PDB entry 6UOD | X-ray diffraction, 2.40 A resolution | chains A and B

== Chain A (and B) ==
Protein: L-asparaginase 2
From: Escherichia coli
Notes: EC 3.5.1.1; chain B of this document is another copy of the same molecule, construct and numbering; everything in this record applies to it too
UniProt: A0A376KNM9 (A0A376KNM9_ECOLX); residues 1-326 here correspond to UniProt positions 34-359 (UniProt number = residue number + 33)
Amino-acid sequence (326 residues; each row starts with the number of its first residue):
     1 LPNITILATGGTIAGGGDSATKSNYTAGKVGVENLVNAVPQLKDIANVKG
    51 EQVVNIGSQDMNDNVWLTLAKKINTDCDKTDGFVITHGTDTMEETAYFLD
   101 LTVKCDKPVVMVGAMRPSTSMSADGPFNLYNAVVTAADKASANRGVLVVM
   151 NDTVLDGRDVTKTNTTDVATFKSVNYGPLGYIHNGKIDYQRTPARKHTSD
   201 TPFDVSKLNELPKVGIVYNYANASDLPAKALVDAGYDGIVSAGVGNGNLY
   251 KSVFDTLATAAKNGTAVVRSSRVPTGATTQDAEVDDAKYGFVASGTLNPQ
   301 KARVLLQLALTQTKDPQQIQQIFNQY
Not modelled in the structure: 17-31 (chain B: 16-32)
Disulfides: C77-C105

== Interface between chain A and chain B ==
Residue-residue contacts (99):
  Q59(A) - V244(B)
  Q59(A) - L249(B)
  Q59(A) - Y250(B)
  D60(A) - Y250(B)
  D60(A) - K251(B)  hydrogen bond (side chain-backbone)
  M61(A) - A221(B)
  M61(A) - N222(B)  hydrogen bond (backbone-backbone)
  M61(A) - Y250(B)
  N62(A) - N222(B)
  D63(A) - N222(B)  hydrogen bond (backbone-side chain)
  W66(A) - A221(B)  hydrophobic
  D90(A) - V244(B)
  D90(A) - G245(B)
  D90(A) - N248(B)
  D90(A) - R272(B)  hydrogen bond (backbone-side chain)
  E93(A) - R272(B)  salt bridge
  E94(A) - Y220(B)
  E94(A) - A221(B)  hydrogen bond (side chain-backbone)
  E94(A) - R272(B)  salt bridge
  K162(A) - G245(B)
  K162(A) - V273(B)
  K162(A) - P274(B)
  T163(A) - V273(B)
  T163(A) - P274(B)
  T163(A) - T275(B)  hydrogen bond (backbone-side chain)
  N164(A) - V273(B)
  N164(A) - T275(B)  hydrogen bond
  N164(A) - G276(B)
  T165(A) - G245(B)
  T165(A) - S271(B)
  T165(A) - V273(B)
  T165(A) - T275(B)  hydrogen bond (backbone-backbone)
  T165(A) - G276(B)
  T165(A) - A277(B)  hydrogen bond (side chain-backbone)
  T166(A) - N246(B)
  V214(A) - Y220(B)
  G215(A) - Y220(B)
  I216(A) - Y218(B)  hydrophobic
  I216(A) - Y220(B)  hydrogen bond (backbone-side chain)
  Y218(A) - I216(B)  hydrophobic
  Y218(A) - Y218(B)  hydrophobic
  Y218(A) - Q300(B)  hydrogen bond
  Y220(A) - E94(B)
  Y220(A) - V214(B)
  Y220(A) - G215(B)
  Y220(A) - I216(B)  hydrogen bond (side chain-backbone)
  Y220(A) - R303(B)
  A221(A) - M61(B)
  A221(A) - W66(B)  hydrophobic
  A221(A) - E94(B)  hydrogen bond (backbone-side chain)
  A221(A) - R303(B)  hydrogen bond (backbone-side chain)
  N222(A) - M61(B)  hydrogen bond (backbone-backbone)
  N222(A) - N62(B)
  N222(A) - D63(B)  hydrogen bond (side chain-backbone)
  N222(A) - R303(B)
  S224(A) - L231(B)
  S224(A) - Y236(B)
  L226(A) - A230(B)
  L226(A) - A234(B)  hydrophobic
  P227(A) - P227(B)  hydrophobic
  L231(A) - P227(B)  hydrophobic
  A234(A) - L226(B)  hydrophobic
  Y236(A) - S224(B)  hydrogen bond
  Y236(A) - L226(B)  hydrophobic
  V244(A) - Q59(B)
  V244(A) - D90(B)
  G245(A) - D90(B)
  G245(A) - K162(B)
  G245(A) - T165(B)
  N248(A) - D90(B)
  L249(A) - Q59(B)
  L249(A) - D60(B)
  Y250(A) - Q59(B)
  Y250(A) - D60(B)
  Y250(A) - M61(B)
  Y250(A) - N62(B)
  K251(A) - D60(B)  hydrogen bond (backbone-side chain)
  R272(A) - D90(B)  hydrogen bond (side chain-backbone)
  R272(A) - E93(B)  salt bridge
  R272(A) - E94(B)  salt bridge
  R272(A) - Q300(B)
  V273(A) - K162(B)
  V273(A) - T163(B)
  V273(A) - N164(B)
  V273(A) - T165(B)
  P274(A) - K162(B)
  P274(A) - T163(B)
  P274(A) - P274(B)  hydrophobic
  T275(A) - T163(B)  hydrogen bond (side chain-backbone)
  T275(A) - N164(B)  hydrogen bond
  T275(A) - T165(B)  hydrogen bond (backbone-backbone)
  G276(A) - N164(B)
  G276(A) - T165(B)
  A277(A) - T165(B)  hydrogen bond (backbone-side chain)
  Q300(A) - Y218(B)  hydrogen bond
  Q300(A) - R272(B)
  R303(A) - Y220(B)
  R303(A) - A221(B)  hydrogen bond (side chain-backbone)
  R303(A) - N222(B)
Other interface residues (no listed pair), chain A (46 interface residues in all): T91, A230, N246, S271, P299
Other interface residues (no listed pair), chain B (46 interface residues in all): T91, T166, P299

== In short ==
Chain A and chain B each contribute 46 residues to their interface, with 25 hydrogen bonds and 4 salt bridges.
Polar pairs include E93(A)-R272(B), E94(A)-R272(B) and D60(A)-K251(B).
Chain A and chain B are both L-asparaginase 2 (Escherichia coli); the structure, Asparaginase II from
Escherichia coli, was determined by X-ray diffraction (same publication as 6UOG and 6UOH).
